7VXK - chains A and B of the 4 polymer chains in the assembly; structure by electron microscopy, 3.70 A resolution.

== Chain A (and B) ==
Protein: Spike glycoprotein
Organism: Severe acute respiratory syndrome coronavirus 2
Notes: chain B of this document is another copy of the same molecule, construct and numbering; everything in this record applies to it too
Reference sequence: P0DTC2 (SPIKE_SARS2); aligned to UniProt positions 1-1206 over residues 1-1206
Sequence (1258 residues; numbered 1 to 1261; 3 numbers in that range are skipped by the numbering (no residue carries them; nothing is unmodelled there); the number before each row is that of its first residue):
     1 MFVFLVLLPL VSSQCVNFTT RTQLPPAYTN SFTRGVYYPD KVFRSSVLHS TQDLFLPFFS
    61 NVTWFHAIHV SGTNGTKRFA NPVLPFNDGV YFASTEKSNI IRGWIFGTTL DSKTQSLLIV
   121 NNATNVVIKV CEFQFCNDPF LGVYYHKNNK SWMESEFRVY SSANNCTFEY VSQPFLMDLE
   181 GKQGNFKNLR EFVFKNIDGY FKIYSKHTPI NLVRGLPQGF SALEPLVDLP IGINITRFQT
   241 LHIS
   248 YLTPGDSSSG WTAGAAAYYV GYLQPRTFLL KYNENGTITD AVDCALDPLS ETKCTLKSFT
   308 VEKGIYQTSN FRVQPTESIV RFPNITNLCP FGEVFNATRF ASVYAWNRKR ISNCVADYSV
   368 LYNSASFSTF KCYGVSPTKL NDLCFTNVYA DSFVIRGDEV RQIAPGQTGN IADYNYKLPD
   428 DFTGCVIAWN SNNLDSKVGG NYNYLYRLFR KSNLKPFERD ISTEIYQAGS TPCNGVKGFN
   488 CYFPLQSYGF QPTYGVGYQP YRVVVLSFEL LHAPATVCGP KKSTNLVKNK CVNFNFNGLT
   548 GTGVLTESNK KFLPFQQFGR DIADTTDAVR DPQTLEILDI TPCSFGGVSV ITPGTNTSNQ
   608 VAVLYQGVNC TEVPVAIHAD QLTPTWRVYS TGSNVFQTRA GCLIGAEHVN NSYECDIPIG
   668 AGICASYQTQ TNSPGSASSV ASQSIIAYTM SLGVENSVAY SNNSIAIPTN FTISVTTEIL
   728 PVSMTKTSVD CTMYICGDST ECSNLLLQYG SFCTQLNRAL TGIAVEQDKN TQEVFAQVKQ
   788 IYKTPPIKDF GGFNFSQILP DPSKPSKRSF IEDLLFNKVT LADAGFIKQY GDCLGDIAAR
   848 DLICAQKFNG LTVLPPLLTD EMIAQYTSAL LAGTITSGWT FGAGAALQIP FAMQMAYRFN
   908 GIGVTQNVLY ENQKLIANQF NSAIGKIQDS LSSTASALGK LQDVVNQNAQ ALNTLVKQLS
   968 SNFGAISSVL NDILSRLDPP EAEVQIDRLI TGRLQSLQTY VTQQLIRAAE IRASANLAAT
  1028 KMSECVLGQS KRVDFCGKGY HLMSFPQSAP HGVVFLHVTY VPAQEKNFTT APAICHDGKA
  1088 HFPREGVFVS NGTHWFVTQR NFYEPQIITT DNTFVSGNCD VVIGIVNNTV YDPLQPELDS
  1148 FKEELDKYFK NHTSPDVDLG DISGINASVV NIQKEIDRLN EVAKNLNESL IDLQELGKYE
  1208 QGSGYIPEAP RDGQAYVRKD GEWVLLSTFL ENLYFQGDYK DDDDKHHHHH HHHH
Not modelled in the structure: 1-13, 70-76, 248-254, 621-640, 677-688, 828-847, 1162-1261 (chain B: 1-13, 70-76, 248-254, 471-490, 621-640, 677-688, 828-847, 1162-1261)
Construct notes: variant Phe-18 (Leu in P0DTC2), Ala-80 (Asp in P0DTC2), Gly-215 (Asp in P0DTC2), Ile-243 (Arg246 in P0DTC2), Asn-417 (Lys in P0DTC2), Lys-484 (Glu in P0DTC2), Tyr-501 (Asn in P0DTC2), Gly-614 (Asp in P0DTC2), Gly-682 (Arg in P0DTC2), Ser-683 (Arg in P0DTC2), Ser-685 (Arg in P0DTC2), Val-701 (Ala in P0DTC2), Pro-986 (Lys in P0DTC2), Pro-987 (Val in P0DTC2); expression tag (1207-1261)
Disulfide bonds: Cys-131/Cys-166, Cys-291/Cys-301, Cys-336/Cys-361, Cys-379/Cys-432, Cys-391/Cys-525, Cys-480/Cys-488, Cys-538/Cys-590, Cys-617/Cys-649, Cys-662/Cys-671, Cys-738/Cys-760, Cys-743/Cys-749, Cys-1032/Cys-1043, Cys-1082/Cys-1126

== Chain A / chain B interface ==
Pairs across the interface (102; chain A residue first):
  Tyr-38(A) with Leu-560(B), hydrophobic
  Lys-41(A) with Gln-563(B); Phe-565(B)
  Val-42(A) with Phe-565(B); Arg-567(B)
  Phe-43(A) with Lys-558(B); Phe-559(B), hydrophobic; Phe-565(B); Gly-566(B); Arg-567(B), hydrogen bond (backbone-backbone)
  Arg-44(A) with Arg-567(B); Asp-571(B), salt bridge
  Val-47(A) with Ile-569(B), hydrophobic
  Pro-225(A) with Phe-562(B)
  Leu-226(A) with Phe-562(B)
  Asp-737(A) with Asn-317(B), hydrogen bond
  Met-740(A) with Arg-319(B), hydrogen bond; Phe-592(B), hydrophobic
  Gln-755(A) with Ser-968(B), hydrogen bond (backbone-side chain); Asn-969(B); Phe-970(B); Gly-971(B)
  Tyr-756(A) with Gln-965(B); Ser-968(B)
  Gly-757(A) with Ser-968(B)
  Ser-758(A) with Thr-961(B); Gln-965(B), hydrogen bond
  Gln-762(A) with Thr-961(B); Gln-965(B); Thr-1006(B)
  Lys-786(A) with Leu-699(B); Gly-700(B)
  Gln-787(A) with Val-701(B), hydrogen bond (side chain-backbone); Glu-702(B); Asn-703(B)
  Ile-788(A) with Leu-699(B); Val-701(B), hydrogen bond (backbone-backbone); Glu-702(B); Asn-703(B), hydrogen bond (backbone-backbone)
  Tyr-789(A) with Asn-703(B)
  Lys-790(A) with Glu-702(B), salt bridge
  Pro-792(A) with Tyr-707(B), hydrophobic
  Asp-796(A) with Asn-709(B), hydrogen bond
  Lys-854(A) with Phe-592(B)
  Phe-855(A) with Pro-589(B), hydrophobic; Phe-592(B)
  Leu-861(A) with Gln-613(B)
  Pro-862(A) with Ala-668(B), hydrophobic
  Pro-863(A) with Ala-668(B), hydrogen bond (backbone-backbone)
  Leu-864(A) with Gly-667(B); Gly-669(B)
  Thr-866(A) with Arg-646(B); Ala-668(B); Gly-669(B)
  Met-869(A) with Met-697(B), hydrophobic; Leu-699(B), hydrophobic
  Gln-872(A) with Leu-699(B)
  Tyr-873(A) with Leu-699(B), hydrophobic
  Thr-883(A) with Tyr-707(B), hydrogen bond
  Trp-886(A) with Tyr-1047(B); Arg-1107(B)
  Gly-889(A) with Lys-1045(B)
  Ala-890(A) with Gly-1046(B); Tyr-1047(B), hydrophobic
  Ala-892(A) with Glu-1072(B)
  Ala-893(A) with Glu-1072(B)
  Leu-894(A) with Ala-713(B); Glu-1072(B)
  Gln-895(A) with Val-705(B); Ala-706(B); Ser-711(B); Ile-712(B); Ala-713(B), hydrogen bond (backbone-backbone); Asn-1074(B), hydrogen bond
  Pro-897(A) with Asn-709(B); Ser-711(B); Thr-1077(B)
  Met-900(A) with Pro-1079(B), hydrophobic
  Tyr-904(A) with Arg-1107(B)
  Thr-912(A) with Phe-1121(B)
  Gln-913(A) with Phe-1089(B); Pro-1090(B), hydrogen bond (side chain-backbone)
  Asn-914(A) with Phe-1089(B); Ser-1123(B), hydrogen bond
  Tyr-917(A) with Pro-1079(B), hydrogen bond (side chain-backbone); Phe-1089(B), hydrophobic; Val-1129(B), hydrophobic
  Glu-918(A) with Val-1128(B)
  Gln-920(A) with Ile-1130(B)
  Val-963(A) with Ala-570(B), hydrophobic
  Asn-978(A) with Thr-547(B)
  Leu-1012(A) with Ile-1013(B), hydrophobic
  Ser-1030(A) with Val-1040(B); Asp-1041(B)
  Glu-1031(A) with Arg-1039(B), salt bridge
  Leu-1034(A) with Asp-1041(B)
  Arg-1039(A) with Arg-1039(B)
  Phe-1148(A) with Lys-1149(B); Leu-1152(B), hydrophobic
  Glu-1151(A) with Lys-1149(B), salt bridge
  His-1159(A) with Phe-1156(B); Thr-1160(B)
Also at the interface, not in a pair above, chain A (74 interface residues in all): Asp-40, Glu-224, Asn-282, Phe-759, Arg-765, Gln-784, Asn-856, Gly-857, Thr-887, Ile-896, Gln-1005, Thr-1009, Gly-1035, Glu-1111, Glu-1144
Also at the interface, not in a pair above, chain B (77 interface residues in all): Asp-568, Thr-572, Ala-647, Pro-665, Ile-670, Pro-715, Gln-957, Thr-1009, Gln-1010, Val-1068, Pro-1069, Gly-1124, Leu-1145

== In short ==
74 residues of chain A face 77 of chain B across their interface; the contacts include 16 hydrogen bonds and 4
salt bridges. Among the polar pairs are Arg-44(A)/Asp-571(B), Lys-790(A)/Glu-702(B) and
Glu-1031(A)/Arg-1039(B).
Chain A and chain B are both Spike glycoprotein (Severe acute respiratory syndrome coronavirus 2); the
structure, SARS-CoV-2 spike protein in complex with ACE2, Beta variant, C2A state, was determined by electron
microscopy (same publication as 7VX4, 7VX5, 7VX9, 7VXA, 7VXB, 7VXC and 3 further entries).
